1JT2 - chain A; structure by X-ray diffraction, 1.80 A resolution.

[Chain A]
Name: Protein (endo-1,4-beta-xylanase Z)
From: Clostridium thermocellum
Notes: EC 3.2.1.8
Reference sequence: P10478 (XYNZ_CLOTM); residues 20-287 here = UniProt positions 20-287
Chain sequence (268 residues; row label = number of the first residue in the row):
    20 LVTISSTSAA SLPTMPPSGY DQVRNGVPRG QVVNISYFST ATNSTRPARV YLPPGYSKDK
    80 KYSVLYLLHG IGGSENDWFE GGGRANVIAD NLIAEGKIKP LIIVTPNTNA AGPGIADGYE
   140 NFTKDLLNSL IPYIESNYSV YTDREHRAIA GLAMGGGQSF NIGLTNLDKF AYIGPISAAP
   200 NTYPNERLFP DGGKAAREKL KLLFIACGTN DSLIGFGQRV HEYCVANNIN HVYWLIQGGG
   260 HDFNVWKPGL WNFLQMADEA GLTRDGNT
Not modelled in the structure: 20-29, 285-287
Differences from the reference sequence: engineered mutation A172 (Ser in P10478)
Small-molecule neighbours: ferulic acid (FER; 3-(4-hydroxy-3-methoxyphenyl)-2-propenoic acid): G89, I90, A172, M173, A198, P199, N200, L232, H260

[Summary]
Bound to chain A: ferulic acid.
Chain A is Protein (endo-1,4-beta-xylanase Z) (Clostridium thermocellum); the structure, Structural basis for
the substrate specificity of the ferul domain of the cellulosomal xylanase Z from ..., was determined by X-ray
diffraction (same publication as 1JJF).
